Entry 9K3N (electron microscopy, 2.59 A resolution); this record covers chains F and J of the 300 polymer chains in the assembly.

[Chain F]
Molecule: capsid protein F
Source organism: Salmonella phage PJNS002
Sequence (429 residues; numbered 1 to 429; the number before each row is that of its first residue):
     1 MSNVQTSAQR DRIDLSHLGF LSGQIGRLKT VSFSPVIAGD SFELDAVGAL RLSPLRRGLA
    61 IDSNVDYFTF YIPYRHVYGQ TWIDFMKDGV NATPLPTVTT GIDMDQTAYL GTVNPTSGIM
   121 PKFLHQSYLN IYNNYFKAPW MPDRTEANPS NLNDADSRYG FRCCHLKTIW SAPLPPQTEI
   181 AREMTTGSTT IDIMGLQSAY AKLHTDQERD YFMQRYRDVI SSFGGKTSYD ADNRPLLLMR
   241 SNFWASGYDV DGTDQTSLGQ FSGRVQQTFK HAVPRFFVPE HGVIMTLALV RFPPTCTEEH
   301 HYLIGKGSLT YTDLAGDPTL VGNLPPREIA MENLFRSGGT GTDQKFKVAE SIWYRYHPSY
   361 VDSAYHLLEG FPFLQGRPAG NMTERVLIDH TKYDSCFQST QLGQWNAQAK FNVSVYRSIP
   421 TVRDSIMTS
Not modelled in the structure: 1

[Chain J]
Molecule: DNA-binding protein J
Source organism: Salmonella phage PJNS002
Sequence (26 residues; each row starts with the number of its first residue):
     1 MAKSYRRGSS GKKKGSRLWY VGGSQF

[Chain F / chain J interface]
Pairs across the interface (37):
  Leu59(F) with Met1(J), hydrophobic; Arg6(J)
  Ala60(F) with Arg6(J)
  Asp62(F) with Arg6(J), salt bridge; Arg7(J), salt bridge
  Phe68(F) with Phe26(J), hydrophobic
  Tyr135(F) with Gln25(J); Phe26(J)
  Phe136(F) with Gln25(J); Phe26(J), hydrophobic
  Lys137(F) with Gln25(J)
  Ala138(F) with Gln25(J)
  Pro139(F) with Val21(J); Gly22(J); Gly23(J); Ser24(J)
  Trp140(F) with Val21(J)
  Cys164(F) with Gln25(J)
  Lys167(F) with Trp19(J); Gln25(J)
  Thr168(F) with Trp19(J)
  Ile169(F) with Trp19(J)
  Ala172(F) with Trp19(J)
  Pro175(F) with Tyr20(J); Val21(J)
  Tyr211(F) with Gly22(J), hydrogen bond (backbone-backbone)
  Phe212(F) with Tyr20(J), hydrophobic; Gly22(J)
  Gln214(F) with Gly22(J)
  Arg215(F) with Ser24(J), hydrogen bond (side chain-backbone)
  Arg240(F) with Phe26(J)
  Trp244(F) with Arg7(J); Gly8(J)
  Gly247(F) with Met1(J)
  Tyr248(F) with Met1(J), hydrophobic
  Arg291(F) with Phe26(J), hydrogen bond (side chain-backbone)
  Arg355(F) with Leu18(J)
Also at the interface, not in a pair above, chain F (39 interface residues in all): Ile61, Phe70, Pro173, Leu174, Asp210, Met213, Asp218, Leu237, Ser246, Asp249, Pro293, Ile352, Ser359
Also at the interface, not in a pair above, chain J (14 interface residues in all): Ser9

[Summary]
39 residues of chain F face 14 of chain J across their interface, with 3 hydrogen bonds and 2 salt bridges.
Polar contacts include Asp62(F)-Arg6(J), Asp62(F)-Arg7(J) and Arg215(F)-Ser24(J).
Here chain F is capsid protein F and chain J is DNA-binding protein J, both from Salmonella phage PJNS002.
Entry 9K3N (The structure of Salmonella phage PJNS002) was determined by electron microscopy together with
9K3M from the same study.
